6TMM - chains CCC and DDD of the 4 polymer chains in the assembly; structure by X-ray diffraction, 2.40 A resolution.

[Chain CCC]
Name: NAD(P)(+)--arginine ADP-ribosyltransferase
Source organism: Tetrahymena thermophila SB210
Notes: EC 2.4.2.31
UniProt: Q236S9 (Q236S9_TETTS); residues -7 to 148 here correspond to UniProt positions 478-633 (UniProt number = residue number + 485)
Chain sequence (156 residues; row label = number of the first residue in the row; numbers below 1 keep their minus sign (Leu-7 is residue -7)):
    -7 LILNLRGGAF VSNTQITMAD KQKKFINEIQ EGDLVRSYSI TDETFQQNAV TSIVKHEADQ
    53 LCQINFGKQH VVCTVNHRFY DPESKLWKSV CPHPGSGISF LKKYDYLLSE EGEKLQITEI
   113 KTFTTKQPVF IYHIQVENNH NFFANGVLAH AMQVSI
Differences from the reference sequence: engineered mutation Ala1 (Cys486 in Q236S9), Ala143 (Asn628 in Q236S9)
Bound ions: Hg2+: Cys54, Lys113

[Chain DDD]
Name: NAD(P)(+)--arginine ADP-ribosyltransferase
Source organism: Tetrahymena thermophila SB210
Notes: EC 2.4.2.31
UniProt: Q236S9 (Q236S9_TETTS); residues -7 to 147 here correspond to UniProt positions 478-632 (UniProt number = residue number + 485)
Chain sequence (155 residues; each row starts with the number of its first residue; numbers below 1 keep their minus sign (Leu-7 is residue -7)):
    -7 LILNLRGGAF VSNTQITMAD KQKKFINEIQ EGDLVRSYSI TDETFQQNAV TSIVKHEADQ
    53 LCQINFGKQH VVCTVNHRFY DPESKLWKSV CPHPGSGISF LKKYDYLLSE EGEKLQITEI
   113 KTFTTKQPVF IYHIQVENNH NFFANGVLAH AMQVS
Differences from the reference sequence: engineered mutation Ala1 (Cys486 in Q236S9), Ala143 (Asn628 in Q236S9)
Bound ions: Hg2+ near Cys54 (its only coordinating residue here)

[How chain CCC and chain DDD interact]
Pairs across the interface (24; chain CCC residue first):
  Gln52(CCC) - His85(DDD)
  Gln52(CCC) - Pro86(DDD)
  Gln52(CCC) - Gly87(DDD)  hydrogen bond (side chain-backbone)
  Gln52(CCC) - Ser88(DDD)
  Gln52(CCC) - Gly89(DDD)
  Gln52(CCC) - Ile90(DDD)  hydrogen bond (side chain-backbone)
  Gln52(CCC) - Phe92(DDD)
  Leu53(CCC) - Phe92(DDD)
  Val67(CCC) - Pro84(DDD)
  Val67(CCC) - Phe92(DDD)  hydrophobic
  Asn68(CCC) - Pro86(DDD)
  Cys83(CCC) - Cys83(DDD)  disulfide
  Pro84(CCC) - Gln52(DDD)
  Pro84(CCC) - Val67(DDD)
  Pro86(CCC) - Asn68(DDD)
  Ile90(CCC) - Gln52(DDD)  hydrogen bond (backbone-side chain)
  Ser91(CCC) - Gln52(DDD)
  Phe92(CCC) - Gln52(DDD)
  Phe92(CCC) - Leu53(DDD)
  Phe92(CCC) - Thr114(DDD)
  Lys94(CCC) - Thr114(DDD)  hydrogen bond
  Thr114(CCC) - Phe92(DDD)
  Thr114(CCC) - Lys94(DDD)  hydrogen bond (backbone-side chain)
  Ile148(CCC) - Ile-6(DDD)  hydrophobic
Other interface residues (no listed pair), chain CCC (18 interface residues in all): Thr66, Val82, His85, Phe115, Thr116
Other interface residues (no listed pair), chain DDD (21 interface residues in all): Ala50, Thr66, Val82, Phe115, Thr116
Cross-chain cystine bridges: Cys83(CCC)-Cys83(DDD)

[In short]
18 residues of chain CCC face 21 of chain DDD across their interface; the contacts include 1 disulfide bond
and 5 hydrogen bonds. Among the polar pairs are Gln52(CCC)-Gly87(DDD), Gln52(CCC)-Ile90(DDD) and
Ile90(CCC)-Gln52(DDD). Cys54(CCC) and Lys113(CCC) form the Hg2+ site.
Here chain CCC is NAD(P)(+)--arginine ADP-ribosyltransferase and chain DDD is NAD(P)(+)--arginine
ADP-ribosyltransferase, both from Tetrahymena thermophila SB210. Entry 6TMM (BIL2 domain from T.thermophila
BUBL1 locus (C1A-N143A)) was determined by X-ray diffraction.
